8WBV - chain A; structure by X-ray diffraction, 1.95 A resolution.

== Chain A ==
Molecule: Cellobiose 2-epimerase
Organism: Caldicellulosiruptor saccharolyticus
UniProtKB: A4XGA6 (A4XGA6_CALS8); numbering as in UniProt (aligned over 1-389)
Chain sequence (391 residues; numbered -1 to 389; the number before each row is that of its first residue; numbers below 1 keep their minus sign (Gly-1 is residue -1)):
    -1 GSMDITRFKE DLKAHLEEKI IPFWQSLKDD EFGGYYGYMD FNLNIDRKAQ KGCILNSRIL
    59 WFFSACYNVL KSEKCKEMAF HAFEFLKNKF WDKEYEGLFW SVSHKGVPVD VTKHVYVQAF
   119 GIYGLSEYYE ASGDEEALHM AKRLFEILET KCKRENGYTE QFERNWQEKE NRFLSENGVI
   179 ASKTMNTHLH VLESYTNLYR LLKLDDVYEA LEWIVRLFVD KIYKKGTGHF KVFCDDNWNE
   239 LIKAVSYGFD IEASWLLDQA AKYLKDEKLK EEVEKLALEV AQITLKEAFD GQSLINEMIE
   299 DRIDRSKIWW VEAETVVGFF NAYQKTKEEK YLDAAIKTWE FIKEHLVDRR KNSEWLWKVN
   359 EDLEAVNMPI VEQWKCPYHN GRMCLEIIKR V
Differences from the reference sequence: expression tag (-1 to 0); engineered mutation Phe247 (His in A4XGA6)
Residues lining bound ligands:
  - beta-D-mannopyranose (BMA): Thr157, Glu166, Lys167, Glu168, Asn169, Ser180, Lys181, Asp234
  - D-mannose (DNO): Arg56, Tyr114, Asn184, Phe247, Trp307, Trp308, Trp372, His377

== In short ==
Chain A binds D-mannose and beta-D-mannopyranose.
Chain A is Cellobiose 2-epimerase (Caldicellulosiruptor saccharolyticus); the structure, The crystal structure
of linear mannose with mutant H247F of the cellobiose 2-epimerase from Caldicellulosiruptor saccharolyticus,
was determined by X-ray diffraction (same publication as 8WBU and 7D5G).
